Entry 7KUI (electron microscopy, 3.40 A resolution); this record covers chains A and E of the 12 polymer chains in the assembly.

# Chain A (and E)
Protein: Integrase
From: Rous sarcoma virus (strain Schmidt-Ruppin A)
Notes: EC 2.7.7.-, 3.1.-.-; chain E of this document is another copy of the same molecule, construct and numbering; everything in this record applies to it too
UniProt: P03354 (POL_RSVP); residues 1-278 here correspond to UniProt positions 1281-1558 (UniProt number = residue number + 1280)
Chain sequence (278 residues; numbered 1 to 278; the number before each row is that of its first residue):
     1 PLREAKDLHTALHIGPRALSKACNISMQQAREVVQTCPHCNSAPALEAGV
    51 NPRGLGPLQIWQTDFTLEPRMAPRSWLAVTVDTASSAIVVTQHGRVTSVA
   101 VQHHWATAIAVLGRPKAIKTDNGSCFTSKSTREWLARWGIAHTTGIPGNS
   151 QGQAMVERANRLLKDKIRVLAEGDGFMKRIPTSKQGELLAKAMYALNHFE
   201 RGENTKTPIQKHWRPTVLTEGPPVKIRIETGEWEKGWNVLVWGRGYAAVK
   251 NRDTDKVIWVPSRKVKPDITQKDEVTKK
Unresolved in the structure: 270-278
Construct notes: conflict K166 (Arg1446 in P03354)
Bound ions: Zn2+: H9, H13, C37, C40
Ligand contacts: ZZX ((6S)-2-(3-chloro-4-fluorobenzyl)-8-ethyl-10-hydroxy-N,6-dimethyl-1,9-dioxo-1,2,6,7,8,9-hexahydropyrazino[1',2':1,5]pyrrolo[2,3-d]pyridazine-4-carboxamide): D64, F65, D121, N122, S150, Q151, A154, E157
UniProt features mapped onto this chain:
  - DNA-binding region: P222 to T270 (Integrase-type)
  - region: D268 to K278 (Involved in homooctamerization)
  - binding site (Zn(2+)): H9, H13, C37, C40
  - binding site (Mg(2+)): D64, D121, E157
What the authors report for this chain:
  - mutagenesis - R263A: abolished binding to octameric CSC
  - mutagenesis - R263K: decreased binding to octameric CSC
  - mutagenesis - S262R: decreased binding to octameric CSC intasomes
  - mutagenesis - S262P: abolished expression

# Interface between chain A and chain E
Pairs across the interface (28; chain A residue first):
  L12(A) with K166(E), hydrogen bond (backbone-side chain); A195(E), hydrophobic; F199(E), hydrophobic
  H13(A) with K166(E), hydrogen bond (backbone-side chain); V169(E); L170(E)
  R17(A) with G202(E)
  A18(A) with E200(E)
  H39(A) with R168(E); V169(E); E172(E), salt bridge; G173(E)
  K166(A) with L12(E); H13(E), hydrogen bond (side chain-backbone)
  R168(A) with S42(E)
  V169(A) with H13(E); H39(E)
  L170(A) with A11(E)
  E172(A) with H39(E), salt bridge
  G173(A) with H39(E)
  K191(A) with L12(E)
  A195(A) with L12(E), hydrophobic
  F199(A) with L12(E), hydrophobic
  E200(A) with R17(E); A18(E), hydrogen bond (side chain-backbone)
  G202(A) with R17(E)
  E203(A) with R17(E), hydrogen bond (backbone-side chain)
  T205(A) with R17(E)
Also at the interface, not in a pair above, chain A (21 interface residues in all): A11, I14, Y194
Also at the interface, not in a pair above, chain E (20 interface residues in all): I14, K191, Y194

# Summary
Chain A and chain E form an interface of 21 and 20 residues respectively; the contacts include 5 hydrogen
bonds and 2 salt bridges. Polar pairs include H39(A)-E172(E), L12(A)-K166(E) and H13(A)-K166(E). From the
paper: R263A of chain A abolishes binding to octameric CSC; R263K of chain A reduces binding to octameric CSC;
4 substitutions were tested in all.
Chain A and chain E are both Integrase (Rous sarcoma virus (strain Schmidt-Ruppin A)); the structure, Cryo-EM
structure of Rous sarcoma virus cleaved synaptic complex (CSC) with HIV-1 integrase strand transfer inhibitor
..., was determined by electron microscopy, deposited together with 7JN3 and 7KU7.
